3PMK - chains C and N of the 10 polymer chains in the assembly; structure by X-ray diffraction, 3.03 A resolution.

# Chain C
Protein: Nucleocapsid protein
From: Recombinant vesicular stomatitis Indiana virus rVSV-G/GFP
UniProtKB: B7UCZ2 (B7UCZ2_9RHAB); numbering as in UniProt (aligned over 22-422)
Amino-acid sequence (404 residues; numbered 19 to 422; the number before each row is that of its first residue):
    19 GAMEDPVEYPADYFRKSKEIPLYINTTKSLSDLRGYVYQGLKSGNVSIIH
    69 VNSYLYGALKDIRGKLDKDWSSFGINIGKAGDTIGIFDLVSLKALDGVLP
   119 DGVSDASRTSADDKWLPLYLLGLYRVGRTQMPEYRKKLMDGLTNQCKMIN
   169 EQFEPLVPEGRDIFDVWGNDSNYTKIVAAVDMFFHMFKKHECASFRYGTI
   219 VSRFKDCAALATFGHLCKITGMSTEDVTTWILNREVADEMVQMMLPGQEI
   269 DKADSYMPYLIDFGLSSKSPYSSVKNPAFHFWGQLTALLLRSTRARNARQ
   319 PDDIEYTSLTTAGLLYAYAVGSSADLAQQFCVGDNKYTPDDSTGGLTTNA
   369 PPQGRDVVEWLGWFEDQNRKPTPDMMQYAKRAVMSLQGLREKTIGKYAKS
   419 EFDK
Sequence notes: expression tag (19-21)

# Chain N
Protein: Phosphoprotein
From: Recombinant vesicular stomatitis Indiana virus rVSV-G/GFP
UniProtKB: B7UCZ3 (B7UCZ3_9RHAB); numbering as in UniProt (aligned over 1-60)
Amino-acid sequence (68 residues; each row starts with the number of its first residue):
     1 MDNLTKVREYLKSYSRLDQAVGEIDEIEAQRAEKSNYELFQEDGVEEHTK
    51 PSYFQAADDSLEHHHHHH
Not modelled in the structure: 1-5, 36-68
Sequence notes: expression tag (61-68)
What the authors report for this chain:
  - conformationally variable residues (order/disorder transition): Leu17 to Arg31

# Chain C / chain N interface
Contacting residue pairs (5):
  Ala20(C) with Glu23(N)
  Met21(C) with Glu23(N)
  Asp23(C) with Glu26(N)
  Asp321(C) with Asp25(N)
  Lys410(C) with Lys34(N)
Other interface residues (no listed pair), chain C (6 interface residues in all): Asp320
Other interface residues (no listed pair), chain N (5 interface residues in all): Ala29

# Overview
6 residues of chain C and 5 residues of chain N are in contact. From the paper: conformational variability at
Leu17(N).
Chain C is Nucleocapsid protein and chain N is Phosphoprotein, both from Recombinant vesicular stomatitis
Indiana virus rVSV-G/GFP; the structure, Crystal structure of the Vesicular Stomatitis Virus RNA free
nucleoprotein/phosphoprotein complex, was determined by X-ray diffraction.
